7AV7 - chains A and F; structure by X-ray diffraction, 2.90 A resolution.

[Chain A (and F)]
Name: S-(hydroxymethyl)glutathione dehydrogenase
Source organism: Chlamydomonas reinhardtii
Notes: EC 1.1.1.284; chain F of this document is another copy of the same molecule, construct and numbering; everything in this record applies to it too
UniProt: A0A2K3D6R4 (A0A2K3D6R4_CHLRE); numbering as in UniProt (aligned over 1-378)
Chain sequence (378 residues; numbered 1 to 378; the number before each row is that of its first residue):
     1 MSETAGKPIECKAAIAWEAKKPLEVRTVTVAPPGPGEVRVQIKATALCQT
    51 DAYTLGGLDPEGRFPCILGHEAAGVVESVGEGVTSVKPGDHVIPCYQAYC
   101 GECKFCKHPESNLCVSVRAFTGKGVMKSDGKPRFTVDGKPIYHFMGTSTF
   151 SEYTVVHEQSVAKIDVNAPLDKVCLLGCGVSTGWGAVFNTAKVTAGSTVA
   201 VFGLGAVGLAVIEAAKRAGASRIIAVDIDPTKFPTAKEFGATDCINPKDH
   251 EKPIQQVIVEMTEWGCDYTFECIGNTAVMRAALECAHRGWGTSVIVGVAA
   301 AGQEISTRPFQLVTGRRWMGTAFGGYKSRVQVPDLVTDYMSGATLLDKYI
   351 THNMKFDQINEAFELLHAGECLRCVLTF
Unresolved in the structure: 1
Modified residues: C244 (S-nitroso-cysteine; SNC)
Cystine bridges: C371-C374
Ion coordination: Zn2+ site 1: C48, H70, E71, C178; Zn2+ site 2: C100, C103, C106, C114
Small-molecule neighbours: NAD (nicotinamide-adenine-dinucleotide): Q49, T50, Y96, C178, T182, G203, L204, G205, A206, V207, G208, V226, D227, I228, D229, K232, P247, C272, I273, G274, V278, V296, G297, V298, T321, A322, F323, R373
What the authors report for this chain:
  - post-translational modification sites: C244
  - contacts within the chain: A225-C244 (hydrophobic contact), F233-C244 (hydrophobic contact), A236-C244 (hydrophobic contact)

[How chain A and chain F interact]
Pairs across the interface (71):
  K104(A) - E263(F)  salt bridge
  K104(A) - W264(F)
  K104(A) - W290(F)
  F105(A) - W264(F)  hydrophobic
  F105(A) - R288(F)
  F105(A) - W290(F)  hydrophobic
  H108(A) - W290(F)
  E110(A) - G289(F)
  E110(A) - R317(F)  salt bridge
  S111(A) - G289(F)
  S111(A) - W290(F)
  L113(A) - R288(F)  hydrogen bond (backbone-side chain)
  L113(A) - T314(F)
  V115(A) - R288(F)
  W264(A) - F105(F)  hydrophobic
  W264(A) - V115(F)  hydrophobic
  M279(A) - P309(F)  hydrophobic
  R280(A) - E304(F)  salt bridge
  H287(A) - K104(F)  hydrogen bond
  R288(A) - F105(F)
  R288(A) - L113(F)  hydrogen bond (side chain-backbone)
  R288(A) - V115(F)
  R288(A) - R118(F)
  G289(A) - E110(F)
  G289(A) - S111(F)
  W290(A) - F105(F)  hydrophobic
  W290(A) - H108(F)
  W290(A) - S111(F)
  I295(A) - V313(F)  hydrophobic
  A299(A) - P309(F)  hydrophobic
  Q303(A) - P309(F)
  E304(A) - R280(F)  salt bridge
  E304(A) - S306(F)
  E304(A) - T307(F)
  I305(A) - S306(F)
  I305(A) - T307(F)  hydrogen bond (backbone-backbone)
  S306(A) - E304(F)
  S306(A) - I305(F)
  S306(A) - S306(F)  hydrogen bond
  T307(A) - E304(F)
  T307(A) - I305(F)  hydrogen bond (backbone-backbone)
  R308(A) - G302(F)
  R308(A) - Q303(F)
  P309(A) - M279(F)  hydrophobic
  P309(A) - A299(F)  hydrophobic
  P309(A) - Q303(F)
  P309(A) - I305(F)
  L312(A) - I295(F)  hydrophobic
  L312(A) - I305(F)  hydrophobic
  L312(A) - W318(F)  hydrophobic
  L312(A) - M319(F)
  L312(A) - G320(F)  hydrogen bond (backbone-backbone)
  V313(A) - I295(F)
  V313(A) - G320(F)
  V313(A) - T321(F)
  V313(A) - A322(F)
  T314(A) - L113(F)
  R316(A) - W318(F)
  R316(A) - M319(F)
  R317(A) - E110(F)
  R317(A) - W318(F)
  R317(A) - M319(F)
  W318(A) - L312(F)  hydrophobic
  W318(A) - R317(F)
  W318(A) - W318(F)  hydrogen bond (backbone-backbone)
  M319(A) - R316(F)
  M319(A) - R317(F)
  G320(A) - L312(F)  hydrogen bond (backbone-backbone)
  T321(A) - L312(F)
  T321(A) - V313(F)
  A322(A) - V313(F)
Also at the interface, not in a pair above, chain A (36 interface residues in all): R118, T276, G297
Also at the interface, not in a pair above, chain F (38 interface residues in all): T276, H287, G297, R308

[Summary]
Chain A and chain F form an interface of 36 and 38 residues respectively; the contacts include 9 hydrogen
bonds and 4 salt bridges. Among the polar pairs are K104(A)-E263(F), E110(A)-R317(F) and R280(A)-E304(F).
Ligands of chain A: NAD. From the paper: a modification site at C244(A); contacts within the chain involving
A225(A), C244(A) and F233(A) among others.
Chain A and chain F are both S-(hydroxymethyl)glutathione dehydrogenase (Chlamydomonas reinhardtii); the
structure, Crystal structure of S-nitrosylated nitrosoglutathione reductase(GSNOR)from Chlamydomonas
reinhardtii, in complex with NAD+, was determined by X-ray diffraction together with 7AAS and 7AAU from the
same study.
